PDB entry 7VD6 | electron microscopy, 2.80 A resolution | chains 11 and 14 of the 11 polymer chains in the assembly

[Chain 11 (and 14)]
Name: Chlorophyll a/b-binding protein
Source organism: Chaetoceros gracilis
Notes: chain 14 of this document is another copy of the same molecule, construct and numbering; everything in this record applies to it too
Reference sequence: A0A679BXP6 (A0A679BXP6_9STRA); numbering as in UniProt (aligned over 1-207)
Sequence (207 residues; each row starts with the number of its first residue):
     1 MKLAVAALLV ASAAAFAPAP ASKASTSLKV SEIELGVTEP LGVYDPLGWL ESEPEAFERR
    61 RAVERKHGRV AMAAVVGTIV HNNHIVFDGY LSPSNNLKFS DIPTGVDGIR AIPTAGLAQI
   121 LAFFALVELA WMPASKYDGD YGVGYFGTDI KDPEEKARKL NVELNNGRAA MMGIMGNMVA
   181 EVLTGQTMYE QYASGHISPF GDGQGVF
Unresolved in the structure: 1-30, 207 (chain 14: 1-30, 203-207)
Bound ions: chlorophyll a Mg site 1 near Glu64 (its only coordinating residue here); Chlorophyll c1 Mg site 1 near Gln119 (its only coordinating residue here); Chlorophyll c1 Mg site 2 near Glu128 (its only coordinating residue here); chlorophyll a Mg site 2 near Glu163 (its only coordinating residue here); Chlorophyll c1 Mg site 3 near Asn166 (its only coordinating residue here)
Ligand contacts:
  - Fucoxanthin (A86; (3S,3'S,5R,5'R,6S,6'R,8'R)-3,5'-dihydroxy-8-oxo-6',7'-didehydro-5,5',6,6',7,8-hexahydro-5,6-epoxy-beta,beta-caroten-3'- yl acetate), molecule 1: Pro40, Leu41, Asn165, Arg168, Ala169, Met172, Leu183, Gly201, Asp202, Gln204, Gly205, Val206
  - Fucoxanthin (A86), molecule 2: Tyr44, Pro46, Leu47, His67, Val70, Ala71, Ala74, Thr78, His81, Gly105, Val106, Gly108, Ile109, Met171, Met172, Ile174, Met175, Met178
  - Fucoxanthin (A86), molecule 3: Trp49, Glu53, Arg60, Met175, Met178, Val179, Val182, Leu183
  - Fucoxanthin (A86), molecule 4: Lys66, Arg69, Val70, Ala73, Tyr90, Leu91, Pro93, Phe99, Ile120, Phe124, Val127, Glu128, Met132
  - Fucoxanthin (A86), molecule 5: Met72, Ala73, Val75, Val76, Ile79, Met132, Val143, Gly144, Tyr145, Phe146, Gly147, Asn166, Ala169, Ala170, Gly173, Gly176, Asn177, Met188, Tyr192
  - Fucoxanthin (A86), molecule 6: Ile79, Asn82, Asn83, Tyr145, Phe146, Met188, Tyr189, Tyr192
  - Fucoxanthin (A86), molecule 7: Val143, Phe146, Gly147
  - Fucoxanthin (A86), molecule 8: Tyr189, Tyr192, Ala193
  - chlorophyll a (CLA), molecule 1: Ile33, Gly36, Val37, Leu41, Gly42, Val43, Tyr44, Asp45, Leu47, Trp49, Leu50, Phe57, Arg60, Arg61, Val63, Glu64, His67, Arg168, Met171, Met172, Met175
  - chlorophyll a (CLA), molecule 2: Thr38, Glu39, Pro40, Arg158, Asn161, Val162, Asn165, Asn166, Ala169, Val206
  - chlorophyll a (CLA), molecule 3: Arg65, Arg69, Met72, Met132, Asp138, Gly139, Asp140, Tyr141, Gly142, Val143, Gly144, Tyr145, Gly147, Thr148, Asp149, Ile150, Lys156, Lys159, Leu160, Val162, Glu163, Asn166
  - chlorophyll a (CLA), molecule 4: Val70, Ala73, Ala74, Val76, Gly77, Val80, His81, Ile85, Val86, Phe87, Leu91, Phe99, Ile102, Thr104, Gly108, Ile109, Ile112, Phe124
  - chlorophyll a (CLA), molecule 5: Val106, Asp107, Ile109, Arg110, Leu117, Met178, Val182
  - chlorophyll a (CLA), molecule 6: Phe123, Leu126, Ala130, Trp131, Met132, Tyr141
  - chlorophyll a (CLA), molecule 7: Ala169, Met172, Gly173, Met175, Gly176, Val179, Ala180, Leu183, Thr184, Gln191, His196, Ile197, Ser198, Pro199, Phe200, Asp202, Gly203, Gln204, Gly205, Val206
  - Chlorophyll c1 (KC1), molecule 1: Arg59, Arg60, Val63, His67, Met175
  - Chlorophyll c1 (KC1), molecule 2: Arg59, Ala62, Val63, Lys66, His67, Val70, Leu121, Phe124, Ala125, Glu128, Leu129, Ala134, Ser135, Tyr137
  - Chlorophyll c1 (KC1), molecule 3: Val75, Val76, Ile79, Tyr145, Arg158, Lys159, Val162, Asn166, Ala169
  - Chlorophyll c1 (KC1), molecule 4: Leu91, Ser92, Pro93, Ser94, Asn95, Ile112, Pro113, Ala115, Gly116, Gln119, Ile120, Phe123
Reported in the primary citation:
  - binding site for chlorophyll a: Glu64, His81, Trp131, Glu163
  - binding site for 1,2-dipalmitoyl-phosphatidyl-glycerole: Ser94
  - binding site for Chlorophyll c1: His67, Gln119, Glu128, Asn166

[Chain 11 / chain 14 interface]
Pairs across the interface (4):
  Gly142(11) with Arg158(14)
  Gly147(11) with Glu155(14)
  Asp149(11) with Glu155(14)
  Lys151(11) with Glu155(14), salt bridge
Interface residues without a listed pair, chain 11 (5 interface residues in all): Val143
Interface residues without a listed pair, chain 14 (4 interface residues in all): Asp152, Lys159
Interface features reported in the paper:
  - pairs named by the authors: Lys151(11)-Glu155(14)

[Overview]
5 residues of chain 11 face 4 of chain 14 across their interface; the contacts include 1 salt bridge. Its one
salt-bridged contact is Lys151(11)-Glu155(14). The authors report a contact between Lys151(11) and Glu155(14).
From the paper: a binding site for chlorophyll a at Glu64(11), His81(11) and Trp131(11) among others; a
binding site for Chlorophyll c1 at His67(11), Gln119(11) and Glu128(11) among others.
Chain 11 and chain 14 are both Chlorophyll a/b-binding protein (Chaetoceros gracilis); the structure,
Structure of S1M1-type FCPII complex from diatom, was determined by electron microscopy.
